PDB entry 7T0L | X-ray diffraction, 3.00 A resolution | chains A and B of the 5 polymer chains in the assembly

[Chain A]
Molecule: MHC class I antigen
From: Homo sapiens
UniProtKB: A3F718 (A3F718_HUMAN); residues 1-276 here correspond to UniProt positions 11-286 (UniProt number = residue number + 10)
Amino-acid sequence (276 residues; row label = number of the first residue in the row):
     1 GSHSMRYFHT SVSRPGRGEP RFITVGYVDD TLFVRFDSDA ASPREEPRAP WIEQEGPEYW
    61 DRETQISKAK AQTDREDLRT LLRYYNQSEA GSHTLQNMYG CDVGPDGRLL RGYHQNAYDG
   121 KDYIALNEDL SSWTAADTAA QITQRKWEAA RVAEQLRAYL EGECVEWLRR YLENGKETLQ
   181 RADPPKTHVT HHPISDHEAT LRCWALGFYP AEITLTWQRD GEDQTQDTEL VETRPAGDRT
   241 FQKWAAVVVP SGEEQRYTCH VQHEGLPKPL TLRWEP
Sequence notes: engineered mutation Ser67 (Cys77 in A3F718); conflict Asn116 (Asp126 in A3F718)
Disulfide bonds: Cys101-Cys164, Cys203-Cys259

[Chain B]
Molecule: Beta-2-microglobulin
From: Homo sapiens
UniProtKB: P61769 (B2MG_HUMAN); residues 1-99 here correspond to UniProt positions 21-119 (UniProt number = residue number + 20)
Amino-acid sequence (99 residues; numbered 1 to 99; the number before each row is that of its first residue):
     1 IQRTPKIQVY SRHPAENGKS NFLNCYVSGF HPSDIEVDLL KNGERIEKVE HSDLSFSKDW
    61 SFYLLYYTEF TPTEKDEYAC RVNHVTLSQP KIVKWDRDM
Swiss-Prot annotation at these positions:
  - modified residue: Gln2 (Pyrrolidone carboxylic acid)
  - glycosylation: Ile1 (N-linked (Glc) (glycation) isoleucine), Lys19 (N-linked (Glc) (glycation) lysine), Lys41 (N-linked (Glc) (glycation) lysine), Lys48 (N-linked (Glc) (glycation) lysine), Lys58 (N-linked (Glc) (glycation) lysine), Lys91 (N-linked (Glc) (glycation) lysine), Lys94 (N-linked (Glc) (glycation) lysine)
Disulfide bonds: Cys25-Cys80

[Chain A / chain B interface]
Contacting residue pairs (53):
  Phe8(A) - Ser55(B)
  Phe8(A) - Phe56(B)
  His9(A) - Phe56(B)
  Thr10(A) - Leu54(B)
  Thr10(A) - Phe56(B)
  Thr10(A) - Phe62(B)
  Val12(A) - Ser33(B)
  Ile23(A) - Leu54(B)  hydrophobic
  Val25(A) - Leu54(B)
  Tyr27(A) - Ser55(B)
  Leu32(A) - Asp53(B)
  Arg35(A) - Asp53(B)
  Thr94(A) - Phe62(B)
  Gln96(A) - His31(B)  hydrogen bond
  Gln96(A) - Phe56(B)
  Gln96(A) - Trp60(B)  hydrogen bond (side chain-backbone)
  Gln96(A) - Phe62(B)
  Asn97(A) - Phe56(B)
  Gln115(A) - Trp60(B)
  Asn116(A) - Trp60(B)
  Ala117(A) - Trp60(B)  hydrophobic
  Asp119(A) - Ile1(B)  hydrogen bond (backbone-backbone)
  Asp119(A) - His31(B)
  Gly120(A) - His31(B)  hydrogen bond (backbone-side chain)
  Gly120(A) - Trp60(B)
  Lys121(A) - Ile1(B)
  Asp122(A) - Trp60(B)  hydrogen bond
  Thr190(A) - Asp98(B)
  His192(A) - Asp98(B)  salt bridge
  Arg202(A) - Asp98(B)  hydrogen bond (side chain-backbone)
  Arg202(A) - Met99(B)
  Trp204(A) - Arg97(B)
  Trp204(A) - Asp98(B)
  Trp204(A) - Met99(B)
  Leu206(A) - Arg12(B)
  Val231(A) - Gln8(B)
  Glu232(A) - Gln8(B)  hydrogen bond (backbone-side chain)
  Glu232(A) - Ser28(B)  hydrogen bond
  Thr233(A) - Tyr26(B)
  Arg234(A) - Gln8(B)  hydrogen bond
  Arg234(A) - Tyr10(B)
  Arg234(A) - Tyr26(B)
  Arg234(A) - Met99(B)  hydrogen bond (side chain-backbone)
  Pro235(A) - Tyr10(B)  hydrogen bond (backbone-side chain)
  Pro235(A) - Tyr26(B)
  Ala236(A) - Arg12(B)  hydrogen bond (backbone-side chain)
  Ala236(A) - Asn24(B)  hydrogen bond (backbone-side chain)
  Gly237(A) - Arg12(B)
  Asp238(A) - Arg12(B)  salt bridge
  Gln242(A) - Tyr10(B)
  Gln242(A) - Ser11(B)  hydrogen bond (side chain-backbone)
  Gln242(A) - Arg12(B)
  Trp244(A) - Met99(B)  hydrogen bond (side chain-backbone)
Other interface residues (no listed pair), chain A (37 interface residues in all): Arg6, Arg48, Met98
Other interface residues (no listed pair), chain B (24 interface residues in all): His13, Pro32, Lys58, Tyr63, Leu65

[In short]
37 residues of chain A and 24 residues of chain B are in contact; the contacts include 15 hydrogen bonds and 2
salt bridges. Among the polar pairs are His192(A)-Asp98(B), Asp238(A)-Arg12(B) and Gln96(A)-His31(B).
Chain A is MHC class I antigen and chain B is Beta-2-microglobulin, both from Homo sapiens; the structure,
HLA-B*27:05 in complex with the pan-HLA-Ia monoclonal antibody W6/32, was determined by X-ray diffraction.
